Entry 7C79 (electron microscopy, 2.50 A resolution); this record covers chains A and K of the 12 polymer chains in the assembly.

[Chain A]
Molecule: Ribonuclease MRP RNA subunit NME1
Source organism: Saccharomyces cerevisiae S288C
Sequence (340 nucleotides; each row starts with the number of its first residue):
     1 AAUCCAUGAC CAAAGAAUCG UCACAAAUCG AAGCUUACAA AAUGGAGUAA AAUUUUGUUU
    61 ACUCAGUAAU AUGCUUUGGG UUGAAAGUCU CCCACCAAUU CGUAUGCGGA AAACGUAAUG
   121 AGAUUUAAAA AUUUUAAAUU GUUUAAAUCA ACUCAUUAAG GAGGAUGCCC UUGGGUAUUC
   181 UGCUUCUUGA CCUGGUACCU CUAUUGCAGG GUACUGGUGU UUUCUUCGGU ACUGGAUUCC
   241 GUUUGUAUGG AAUCUAAACC AUAGUUAUGA CGAUUGCUCU UUCCCGUGCU GGAUCGAGUA
   301 ACCCAAUGGA GCUUACUAUU CUUGGUCCAU GGAUUCACCC
Disordered / not traced: 133-136, 336-340
Ion coordination: Mg2+: A86, A306

[Chain K]
Molecule: Ribonuclease MRP protein subunit SNM1
Source organism: Saccharomyces cerevisiae (strain ATCC 204508 / S288c)
Reference sequence: P40993 (RMRP_YEAST); residue numbers follow UniProt; this construct covers 1-198
Sequence (198 residues; numbered 1 to 198; the number before each row is that of its first residue):
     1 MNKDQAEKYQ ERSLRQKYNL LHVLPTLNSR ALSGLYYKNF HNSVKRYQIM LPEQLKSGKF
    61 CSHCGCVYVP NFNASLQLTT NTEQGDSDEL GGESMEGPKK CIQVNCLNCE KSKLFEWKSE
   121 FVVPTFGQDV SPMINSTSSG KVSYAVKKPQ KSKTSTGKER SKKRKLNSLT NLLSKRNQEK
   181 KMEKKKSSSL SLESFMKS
Disordered / not traced: 72-84, 118-198
Ion coordination: Zn2+ near Cys64 (its only coordinating residue here)

[How chain A and chain K interact]
Contacting residue pairs (5):
  U125(A) - His41(K)  base contact
  U125(A) - Asn42(K)  base contact
  U125(A) - Lys45(K)  salt bridge to the phosphate
  A131(A) - Arg46(K)  base contact
  U132(A) - Gln48(K)  hydrogen bond to the base
Other interface residues (no listed pair), chain A (4 interface residues in all): A146
Other interface residues (no listed pair), chain K (6 interface residues in all): Lys38

[In short]
4 residues of chain A face 6 of chain K across their interface; the contacts include 1 hydrogen bond and 1
salt bridge. Polar pairs include U132(A)-Gln48(K) and U125(A)-Lys45(K). A86(A) and A306(A) form the Mg2+ site.
Chain A is Ribonuclease MRP RNA subunit NME1 (Saccharomyces cerevisiae S288C) and chain K is Ribonuclease MRP
protein subunit SNM1 (Saccharomyces cerevisiae (strain ATCC 204508 / S288c)); the structure, Cryo-EM structure
of yeast Ribonuclease MRP, was determined by electron microscopy together with 7C7A from the same study.
